8UL6 - chains A and B; structure by X-ray diffraction, 2.74 A resolution.

Chain A:
Molecule: Lysine-specific histone demethylase 1A
Organism: Homo sapiens
Notes: EC 1.14.99.66
UniProt: O60341 (KDM1A_HUMAN); numbering as in UniProt (aligned over 1-852)
Sequence (871 residues; numbered -18 to 852; the number before each row is that of its first residue; numbers below 1 keep their minus sign (Gly-18 is residue -18)):
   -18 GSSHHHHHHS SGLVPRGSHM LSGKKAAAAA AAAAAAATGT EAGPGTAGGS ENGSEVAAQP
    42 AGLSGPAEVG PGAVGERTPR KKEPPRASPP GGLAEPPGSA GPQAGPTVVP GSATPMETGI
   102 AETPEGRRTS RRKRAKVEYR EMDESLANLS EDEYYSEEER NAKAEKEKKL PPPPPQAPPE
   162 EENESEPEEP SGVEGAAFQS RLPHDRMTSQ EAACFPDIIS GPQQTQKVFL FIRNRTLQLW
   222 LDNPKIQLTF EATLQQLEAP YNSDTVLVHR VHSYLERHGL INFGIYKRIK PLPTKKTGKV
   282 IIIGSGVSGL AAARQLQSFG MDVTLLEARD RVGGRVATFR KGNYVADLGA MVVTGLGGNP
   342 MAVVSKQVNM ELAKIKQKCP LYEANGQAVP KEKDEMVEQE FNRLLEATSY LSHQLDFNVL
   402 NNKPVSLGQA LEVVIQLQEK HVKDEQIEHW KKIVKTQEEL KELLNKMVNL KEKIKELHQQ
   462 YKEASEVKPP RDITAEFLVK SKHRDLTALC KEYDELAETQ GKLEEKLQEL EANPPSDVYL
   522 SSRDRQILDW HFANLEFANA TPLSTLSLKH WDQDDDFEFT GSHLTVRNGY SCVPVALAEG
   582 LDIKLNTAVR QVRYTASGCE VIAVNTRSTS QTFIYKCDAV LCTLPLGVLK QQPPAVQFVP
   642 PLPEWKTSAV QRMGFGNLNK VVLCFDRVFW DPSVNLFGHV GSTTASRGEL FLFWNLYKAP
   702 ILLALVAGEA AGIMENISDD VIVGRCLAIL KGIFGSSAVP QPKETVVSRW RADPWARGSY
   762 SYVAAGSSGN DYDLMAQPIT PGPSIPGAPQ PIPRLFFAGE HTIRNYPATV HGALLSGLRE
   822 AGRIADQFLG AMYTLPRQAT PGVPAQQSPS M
Not modelled in the structure: -18 to 170, 837-852
Construct notes: expression tag (-18 to 0)
Residues lining bound ligands: ZSI ([(2R,3S,4R,5R)-5-(6-amino-9H-purin-9-yl)-3,4-dihydroxyoxolan-2-yl]methyl (2R,3S,4S)-2,3,4-trihydroxy-5-[(1R,3S,3aS,13R)-1-hydroxy-10,11-dimethyl-3-[3-(methylcarbamoyl)phenyl]-4,6-dioxo-2,3,5,6-tetrahydro-1H-benzo[g]pyrrolo[2,1-e]pteridin-8(4H)-yl]pentyl dihydrogen diphosphate (non-preferred name)): Ile284, Gly285, Ser286, Gly287, Val288, Ser289, Gly290, Leu307, Glu308, Ala309, Arg310, Gly314, Gly315, Arg316, Val317, Leu329, Gly330, Ala331, Met332, Val333, Thr335, Phe538, Ala539, Thr588, Ala589, Val590, Thr624, Leu625, Pro626, Val629, Val637, Leu659, Lys661, Trp751, Trp756, Ser760, Tyr761, Gly800, Glu801, Pro808, Ala809, Thr810, Val811, Ala814
What the authors report for this chain:
  - mutagenesis - T684DEL/T685DEL/A686DEL/S687DEL: increased growth in response to AW4

Chain B:
Molecule: REST corepressor 1
Organism: Homo sapiens
UniProt: Q9UKL0 (RCOR1_HUMAN); residues 305-440 here correspond to UniProt positions 308-443 (UniProt number = residue number + 3)
Sequence (144 residues; row label = number of the first residue in the row):
   297 GPLGSPEFRA KRKPPKGMFL SQEDVEAVSA NATAATTVLR QLDMELVSVK RQIQNIKQTN
   357 SALKEKLDGG IEPYRLPEVI QKCNARWTTE EQLLAVQAIR KYGRDFQAIS DVIGNKSVVQ
   417 VKNFFVNYRR RFNIDEVLQE WEAE
Not modelled in the structure: 297-307
Construct notes: expression tag (297-304)

Interface between chain A and chain B:
Residue-residue contacts - 91 pairs, chain A then chain B:
  Glu381(A) - Met314(B)
  Arg384(A) - Pro311(B)
  Arg384(A) - Lys312(B)  hydrogen bond (side chain-backbone)
  Arg384(A) - Gly313(B)  hydrogen bond (side chain-backbone)
  Arg384(A) - Met314(B)
  Leu385(A) - Met314(B)  hydrophobic
  Glu387(A) - Pro311(B)
  Ala388(A) - Met314(B)  hydrophobic
  Ala388(A) - Leu316(B)  hydrophobic
  Tyr391(A) - Lys309(B)
  Tyr391(A) - Pro310(B)
  Leu392(A) - Leu316(B)  hydrophobic
  Gln395(A) - Arg308(B)
  Leu396(A) - Gln318(B)
  Leu401(A) - Ser325(B)
  Val415(A) - Leu316(B)  hydrophobic
  Gln417(A) - Val324(B)
  Gln417(A) - Ala331(B)
  Leu418(A) - Phe315(B)
  Leu418(A) - Asp320(B)
  Leu418(A) - Val321(B)  hydrophobic
  Leu418(A) - Val324(B)  hydrophobic
  Gln419(A) - Gly313(B)
  Gln419(A) - Met314(B)
  Gln419(A) - Phe315(B)  hydrogen bond (side chain-backbone)
  Glu420(A) - Leu335(B)
  Lys421(A) - Asp320(B)  salt bridge
  Lys421(A) - Leu335(B)
  His422(A) - Phe315(B)
  Lys424(A) - Leu335(B)
  Lys424(A) - Asp339(B)  salt bridge
  Asp425(A) - Leu338(B)
  Gln427(A) - Leu342(B)
  Ile428(A) - Leu338(B)
  Ile428(A) - Glu341(B)
  Ile428(A) - Leu342(B)
  Trp431(A) - Leu342(B)
  Trp431(A) - Val345(B)  hydrophobic
  Trp431(A) - Lys346(B)
  Trp431(A) - Ile349(B)  hydrophobic
  Ile434(A) - Ile349(B)  hydrophobic
  Val435(A) - Ile349(B)  hydrophobic
  Gln438(A) - Ile352(B)
  Gln438(A) - Lys353(B)
  Gln438(A) - Asn356(B)
  Glu439(A) - Gln348(B)
  Glu439(A) - Ile352(B)
  Leu441(A) - Asn356(B)
  Lys442(A) - Asn356(B)
  Leu445(A) - Asn356(B)
  Leu445(A) - Leu359(B)  hydrophobic
  Asn446(A) - Leu359(B)
  Met448(A) - Leu363(B)  hydrophobic
  Val449(A) - Leu363(B)  hydrophobic
  Lys452(A) - Lys362(B)  hydrogen bond (side chain-backbone)
  Lys452(A) - Leu363(B)
  Lys452(A) - Asp364(B)  salt bridge
  Lys452(A) - Gly366(B)
  Ile455(A) - Ile367(B)  hydrophobic
  Ile455(A) - Tyr370(B)  hydrophobic
  Lys456(A) - Tyr370(B)
  His459(A) - Pro369(B)
  His459(A) - Tyr370(B)
  Ile474(A) - Leu389(B)  hydrophobic
  Ile474(A) - Gln393(B)
  Thr475(A) - Gln393(B)
  Phe478(A) - Leu390(B)  hydrophobic
  Phe478(A) - Gln393(B)
  Phe478(A) - Ala394(B)
  Phe478(A) - Lys397(B)
  Lys481(A) - Leu390(B)
  Lys481(A) - Val408(B)
  Ser482(A) - Lys397(B)  hydrogen bond
  Ser482(A) - Tyr398(B)  hydrogen bond
  His484(A) - Leu372(B)
  His484(A) - Val375(B)
  Arg485(A) - Tyr398(B)
  Arg485(A) - Asp401(B)  salt bridge
  Arg485(A) - Ala404(B)
  Arg485(A) - Asp407(B)
  Asp486(A) - Lys397(B)  salt bridge
  Asp486(A) - Tyr398(B)  hydrogen bond
  Leu487(A) - Tyr370(B)
  Leu487(A) - Leu372(B)  hydrophobic
  Cys491(A) - Ile367(B)  hydrophobic
  Cys491(A) - Arg371(B)
  Tyr494(A) - Leu363(B)
  Tyr494(A) - Gly366(B)
  Tyr494(A) - Ile367(B)  hydrophobic
  Asp495(A) - Arg371(B)  salt bridge
  Tyr520(A) - Met314(B)
Interface residues without a listed pair, chain A (56 interface residues in all): Phe398, Lys432, Tyr462, Glu477, Gln501, Glu505, Glu512
Interface residues without a listed pair, chain B (54 interface residues in all): Val334, Thr355, Lys360, Pro373, Glu386, Ile409

In short:
56 residues of chain A and 54 residues of chain B are in contact; the contacts include 7 hydrogen bonds and 6
salt bridges. Among the polar pairs are Lys421(A)-Asp320(B), Lys424(A)-Asp339(B) and Lys452(A)-Asp364(B).
Chain A binds compound ZSI. From the paper: T684DEL/T685DEL/A686DEL/S687DEL of chain A increase growth in
response to AW4.
Chain A is Lysine-specific histone demethylase 1A and chain B is REST corepressor 1, both from Homo sapiens;
the structure, LSD1-CoREST in complex with T16, long soaking, was determined by X-ray diffraction, deposited
together with 8BOP, 8BOX, 8F2Z, 8F30, 8F59, 8F6S and 18 further entries.
